Entry 1P3A (X-ray diffraction, 3.00 A resolution); this record covers chains J and E of the 10 polymer chains in the assembly.

[Chain J]
Molecule: Palindromic 146bp Human Alpha-Satellite DNA fragment
From: Homo sapiens
Sequence (146 nucleotides; row label = number of the first residue in the row):
   147 ATCAATATCC ACCTGCAGAT TCTACCAAAA GTGTATTTGG AAACTGCTCC ATCAAAAGGC
   207 ATGTTCAGCG GAATTCCGCT GAACATGCCT TTTGATGGAG CAGTTTCCAA ATACACTTTT
   267 GGTAGAATCT GCAGGTGGAT ATTGAT

[Chain E]
Name: Histone H3
From: Xenopus laevis
UniProtKB: Q7ZT64 (Q7ZT64_9ZZZZ); residues 601-735 here correspond to UniProt positions 2-136 (UniProt number = residue number - 599)
Chain sequence (135 residues; numbered 601 to 735; the number before each row is that of its first residue):
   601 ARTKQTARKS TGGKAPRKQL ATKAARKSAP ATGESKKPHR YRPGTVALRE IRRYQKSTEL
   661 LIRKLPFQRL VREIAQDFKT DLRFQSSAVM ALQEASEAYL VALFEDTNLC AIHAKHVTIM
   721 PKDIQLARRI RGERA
Not modelled in the structure: 601-637
Sequence notes: conflict Glu634 (Gly35 in Q7ZT64), Ser635 (Val36 in Q7ZT64), Ala702 (Gly103 in Q7ZT64), His716 (Arg117 in Q7ZT64)

[Interface between chain J and chain E]
Residue-residue contacts - 24 pairs, chain J then chain E:
  DC196(J) - Arg683(E)  phosphate contact
  DC196(J) - Phe684(E)  sugar contact
  DC196(J) - Gln685(E)  phosphate contact
  DC196(J) - Ser686(E)  hydrogen bond to the phosphate
  DA197(J) - Arg672(E)  salt bridge to the phosphate
  DA197(J) - Arg683(E)  sugar contact
  DA197(J) - Phe684(E)  hydrogen bond to the phosphate
  DA207(J) - Arg663(E)  phosphate contact
  DG214(J) - Pro643(E)  phosphate contact
  DC215(J) - Arg642(E)  salt bridge to the phosphate
  DC215(J) - Pro643(E)  sugar contact
  DG216(J) - Val717(E)  sugar contact
  DG217(J) - Lys715(E)  phosphate contact
  DG217(J) - His716(E)  phosphate contact
  DG217(J) - Val717(E)  hydrogen bond to the phosphate
  DG217(J) - Thr718(E)  hydrogen bond to the phosphate
  DG217(J) - Met720(E)  sugar contact
  DA218(J) - His716(E)  salt bridge to the phosphate
  DA218(J) - Met720(E)  phosphate contact
  DT289(J) - Tyr641(E)  phosphate contact
  DG290(J) - Arg640(E)  sugar contact
  DG290(J) - Tyr641(E)  sugar contact
  DG290(J) - Arg642(E)  hydrogen bond to the phosphate
  DG290(J) - Thr645(E)  hydrogen bond to the phosphate
Also at the interface, not in a pair above, chain J (12 interface residues in all): DC206, DA291
Also at the interface, not in a pair above, chain E (18 interface residues in all): His639, Leu682

[Summary]
Chain J and chain E form an interface of 12 and 18 residues respectively, with 6 hydrogen bonds and 3 salt
bridges. Polar contacts include DC196(J)-Ser686(E), DA197(J)-Phe684(E) and DG217(J)-Val717(E).
Here chain J is Palindromic 146bp Human Alpha-Satellite DNA fragment (Homo sapiens) and chain E is Histone H3
(Xenopus laevis). Entry 1P3A (Crystallographic Studies of Nucleosome Core Particles containing Histone 'Sin'
Mutants) was determined by X-ray diffraction (same publication as 1P34, 1P3B, 1P3F, 1P3G, 1P3I, 1P3K and 4
further entries).
